1IMH - chains B and C of the 4 polymer chains in the assembly; structure by X-ray diffraction, 2.86 A resolution.

[Chain B]
Molecule: 15-nt DNA strand
Sequence (15 nucleotides; numbered 5001 to 5015; the number before each row is that of its first residue):
  5001 AACTATTTTT CCAGC

[Chain C]
Protein: Nuclear factor of activated T cells 5
Source organism: Homo sapiens
Notes: fragment: dna binding region
Reference sequence: O94916 (NFAT5_HUMAN); residues 188-468 here correspond to UniProt positions 264-544 (UniProt number = residue number + 76)
Sequence (281 residues; each row starts with the number of its first residue):
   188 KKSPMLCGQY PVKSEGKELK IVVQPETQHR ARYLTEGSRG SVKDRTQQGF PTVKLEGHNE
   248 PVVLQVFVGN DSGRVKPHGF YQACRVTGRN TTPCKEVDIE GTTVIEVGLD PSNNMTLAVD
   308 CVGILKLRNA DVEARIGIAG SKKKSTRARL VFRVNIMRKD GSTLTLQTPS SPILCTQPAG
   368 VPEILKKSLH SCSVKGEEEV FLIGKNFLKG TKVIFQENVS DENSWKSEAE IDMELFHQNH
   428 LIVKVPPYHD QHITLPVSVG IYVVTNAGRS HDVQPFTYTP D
Swiss-Prot annotation at these positions:
  - DNA-binding region: Arg217 to Gly224

[How chain B and chain C interact]
Residue-residue contacts (13; chain B residue first):
  DT5008(B) with Tyr220(C), sugar contact; Asn316(C), hydrogen bond to the phosphate; Thr333(C), phosphate contact
  DT5009(B) with Tyr220(C), hydrogen bond to the phosphate; Lys313(C), salt bridge to the phosphate; Arg315(C), phosphate contact; Asn316(C), hydrogen bond to the phosphate
  DT5010(B) with Tyr220(C), base contact; Thr222(C), hydrogen bond to the phosphate; Glu223(C), base contact; Arg315(C), salt bridge to the phosphate
  DC5011(B) with Glu223(C), hydrogen bond to the base; Arg226(C), base contact
Other interface residues (no listed pair), chain B (5 interface residues in all): DT5006
Other interface residues (no listed pair), chain C (14 interface residues in all): Arg217, Leu314, Ala317, Thr363, Gln364, Lys396

[Summary]
The interface between chain B and chain C involves 5 residues on one side and 14 on the other, with 5 hydrogen
bonds and 2 salt bridges. Among the polar pairs are DC5011(B)-Glu223(C), DT5008(B)-Asn316(C) and
DT5009(B)-Tyr220(C). UniProt lists a DNA-binding region on chain C.
Chain B is a 15-nt DNA strand and chain C is Nuclear factor of activated T cells 5 (Homo sapiens); the
structure, TonEBP/DNA COMPLEX, was determined by X-ray diffraction.
